PDB entry 8ZMJ | electron microscopy, 3.73 A resolution | chains A and C of the 3 polymer chains in the assembly

== Chain A ==
Name: tyrosine--tRNA ligase
Organism: Phaseolus vulgaris
Notes: EC 6.1.1.1
UniProtKB: V7CJ18 (V7CJ18_PHAVU); numbering as in UniProt (aligned over 1-379)
Amino-acid sequence (379 residues; numbered 1 to 379; the number before each row is that of its first residue):
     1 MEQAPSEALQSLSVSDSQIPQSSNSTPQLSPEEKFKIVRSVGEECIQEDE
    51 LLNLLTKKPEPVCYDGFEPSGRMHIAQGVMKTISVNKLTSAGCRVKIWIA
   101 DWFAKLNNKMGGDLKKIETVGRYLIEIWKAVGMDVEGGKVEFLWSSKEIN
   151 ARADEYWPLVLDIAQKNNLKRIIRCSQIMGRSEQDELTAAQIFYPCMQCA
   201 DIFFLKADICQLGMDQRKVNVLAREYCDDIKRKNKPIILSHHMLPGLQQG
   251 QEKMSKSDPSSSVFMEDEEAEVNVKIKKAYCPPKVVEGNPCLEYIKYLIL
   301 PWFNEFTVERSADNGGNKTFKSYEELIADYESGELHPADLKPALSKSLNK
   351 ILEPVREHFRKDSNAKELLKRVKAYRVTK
Not modelled in the structure: 1-30, 379

== Chain C ==
Molecule: 169-nt RNA strand
Organism: Brome mosaic virus
Sequence (169 nucleotides; row label = number of the first residue in the row):
     1 CGUGGUUGACACGCAGACCUCUUACAAGAGUGUCUAGGUGCCUUUGAGAG
    51 UUACUCUUUGCUCUCUUCGGAAGAACCCUUAGGGGUUCGUGCAUGGGCUU
   101 GCAUAGCAAGUCUUAGAAUGCGGGUACCGUACAGUGUUGAAAAACACUGU
   151 AAAUCUCUAAAAGAGACCA

== How chain A and chain C interact ==
Pairs across the interface (10; chain A residue first):
  Gln-47(A) with A49(C), sugar contact
  Gln-165(A) with U158(C), phosphate contact
  Lys-166(A) with U158(C), sugar contact
  Arg-174(A) with U51(C), hydrogen bond to the phosphate; U52(C), salt bridge to the phosphate; A53(C), salt bridge to the phosphate; A160(C), salt bridge to the phosphate
  Arg-217(A) with U51(C), salt bridge to the phosphate
  Val-221(A) with G50(C), sugar contact
  Lys-233(A) with U64(C), salt bridge to the phosphate
Also at the interface, not in a pair above, chain A (11 interface residues in all): Asn-167, Glu-225, Asp-228, Lys-231
Also at the interface, not in a pair above, chain C (10 interface residues in all): C63, A159

== Overview ==
11 residues of chain A face 10 of chain C across their interface; the contacts include 1 hydrogen bond and 5
salt bridges. Polar pairs include Arg-174(A)/U51(C), Arg-174(A)/U52(C) and Arg-174(A)/A53(C).
Here chain A is tyrosine--tRNA ligase (Phaseolus vulgaris) and chain C is a 169-nt RNA strand (Brome mosaic
virus). Entry 8ZMJ (Cryo-EM structure of BMV TLS-TyrRS-YMP(post-1a state)) was determined by electron
microscopy (same publication as 8ZMH and 8ZMK).
